2JUU - chains A and B; structure by solution NMR.

# Chain A
Molecule: Insulin A chain
UniProt: P01308 (INS_HUMAN); residues 1-21 here correspond to UniProt positions 90-110 (UniProt number = residue number + 89)
Chain sequence (21 residues; row label = number of the first residue in the row):
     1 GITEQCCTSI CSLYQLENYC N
Differences from the reference sequence: engineered mutation Thr3 (Val92 in P01308)
Modified / non-standard residues: Thr3 (allo-threonine; ALO)
Disulfides: Cys6-Cys11

# Chain B
Molecule: Insulin B chain
UniProt: P01308 (INS_HUMAN); residues 1-30 here correspond to UniProt positions 25-54 (UniProt number = residue number + 24)
Chain sequence (30 residues; numbered 1 to 30; the number before each row is that of its first residue):
     1 FVNQHLCGSD LVEALYLVCG ERGFFYTKPT
Differences from the reference sequence: engineered mutation Asp10 (His34 in P01308), Lys28 (Pro52 in P01308), Pro29 (Lys53 in P01308)

# Chain A / chain B interface
Residue-residue contacts (36):
  Gly1(A) - Pro29(B)
  Ile2(A) - Leu11(B)
  Ile2(A) - Thr27(B)
  Thr3(A) - Cys7(B)
  Thr3(A) - Gly8(B)
  Thr3(A) - Leu11(B)
  Thr3(A) - Tyr26(B)
  Thr3(A) - Thr27(B)
  Glu4(A) - Pro29(B)
  Cys6(A) - His5(B)
  Cys6(A) - Leu6(B)
  Cys6(A) - Leu11(B)
  Cys7(A) - Leu6(B)
  Cys7(A) - Cys7(B)  disulfide
  Ser9(A) - His5(B)
  Ile10(A) - Asn3(B)
  Ile10(A) - Gln4(B)
  Ile10(A) - His5(B)
  Cys11(A) - Gln4(B)
  Cys11(A) - Leu6(B)
  Ser12(A) - Asn3(B)
  Leu13(A) - Val18(B)
  Leu16(A) - Leu6(B)
  Leu16(A) - Ala14(B)
  Leu16(A) - Leu15(B)
  Leu16(A) - Val18(B)
  Glu17(A) - Val18(B)
  Glu17(A) - Cys19(B)
  Tyr19(A) - Leu15(B)
  Tyr19(A) - Phe24(B)
  Tyr19(A) - Phe25(B)
  Cys20(A) - Cys19(B)  disulfide
  Cys20(A) - Gly23(B)
  Cys20(A) - Phe24(B)
  Asn21(A) - Arg22(B)
  Asn21(A) - Gly23(B)
Other interface residues (no listed pair), chain B (19 interface residues in all): Phe1
Cross-chain cystine bridges: Cys7(A)-Cys7(B), Cys20(A)-Cys19(B)

# Summary
The interface between chain A and chain B involves 16 residues on one side and 19 on the other; the contacts
include 2 disulfide bonds.
Here chain A is Insulin A chain and chain B is Insulin B chain. Entry 2JUU (allo-ThrA3 DKP-insulin) was
determined by solution NMR, deposited together with 2JUM and 2JUV.
